PDB entry 7Q9B | X-ray diffraction, 3.24 A resolution | chains DDD and FFF of the 10 polymer chains in the assembly

# Chain DDD
Molecule: Human T Cell Receptor Mel8, Alpha Chain
Source organism: Homo sapiens
Chain sequence (193 residues; numbered 1 to 193; the number before each row is that of its first residue):
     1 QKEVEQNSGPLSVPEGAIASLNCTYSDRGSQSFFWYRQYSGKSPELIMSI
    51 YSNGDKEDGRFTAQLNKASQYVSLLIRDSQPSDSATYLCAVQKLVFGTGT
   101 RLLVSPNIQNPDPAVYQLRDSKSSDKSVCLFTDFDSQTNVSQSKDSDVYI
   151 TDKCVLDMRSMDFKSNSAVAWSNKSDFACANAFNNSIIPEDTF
Disulfides: Cys-23/Cys-89, Cys-129/Cys-179

# Chain FFF
Molecule: MHC class I antigen
Source organism: Homo sapiens
UniProtKB: U5YJM1 (U5YJM1_HUMAN); residues 1-275 here correspond to UniProt positions 25-299 (UniProt number = residue number + 24)
Chain sequence (275 residues; row label = number of the first residue in the row):
     1 GSHSMRYFFTSVSRPGRGEPRFIAVGYVDDTQFVRFDSDAASQRMEPRAP
    51 WIEQEGPEYWDGETRKVKAHSQTHRVDLGTLRGYYNQSEAGSHTVQRMYG
   101 CDVGSDWRFLRGYHQYAYDGKDYIALKEDLRSWTAADMAAQTTKHKWEAA
   151 HVAEQLRAYLEGTCVEWLRRYLENGKETLQRTDAPKTHMTHHAVSDHEAT
   201 LRCWALSFYPAEITLTWQRDGEDQTQDTELVETRPAGDGTFQKWAAVVVP
   251 SGQEQRYTCHVQHEGLPKPLTLRWE
Disulfides: Cys-101/Cys-164, Cys-203/Cys-259

# How chain DDD and chain FFF interact
Residue-residue contacts (6):
  Ser-82(DDD) with Arg-131(FFF), hydrogen bond
  Arg-159(DDD) with Phe-109(FFF); Glu-161(FFF), salt bridge
  Ser-160(DDD) with Arg-108(FFF); Phe-109(FFF)
  Met-161(DDD) with Arg-108(FFF)
Also at the interface, not in a pair above, chain DDD (6 interface residues in all): Lys-42, Glu-45
Also at the interface, not in a pair above, chain FFF (6 interface residues in all): Lys-127, Glu-148

# Overview
Chain DDD and chain FFF each contribute 6 residues to their interface, with 1 hydrogen bond and 1 salt bridge.
Polar pairs include Arg-159(DDD)/Glu-161(FFF) and Ser-82(DDD)/Arg-131(FFF).
Here chain DDD is Human T Cell Receptor Mel8, Alpha Chain and chain FFF is MHC class I antigen, both from Homo
sapiens. Entry 7Q9B (MHC Class I A02 Allele presenting EAAGIGILTV, in complex with Mel8 TCR) was determined by
X-ray diffraction, deposited together with 7ZUC, 7Q98, 7Q99 and 7Q9A.
